Entry 5O61 (electron microscopy, 3.31 A resolution); this record covers chains BA and BL of the 57 polymer chains in the assembly.

# Chain BA
Molecule: 16S rRNA
Source organism: Mycobacterium smegmatis str. MC2 155
Sequence (1528 nucleotides; numbered 1 to 1528; the number before each row is that of its first residue):
     1 UUUUUGUUUGGAGAGUUUGAUCCUGGCUCAGGACGAACGCUGGCGGCGUG
    51 CUUAACACAUGCAAGUCGAACGGAAAGGCCCUUUCGGGGGUACUCGAGUG
   101 GCGAACGGGUGAGUAACACGUGGGUGAUCUGCCCUGCACUUUGGGAUAAG
   151 CCUGGGAAACUGGGUCUAAUACCGAAUACACCCUGCUGGUCGCAUGGCCU
   201 GGUAGGGGAAAGCUUUUGCGGUGUGGGAUGGGCCCGCGGCCUAUCAGCUU
   251 GUUGGUGGGGUGAUGGCCUACCAAGGCGACGACGGGUAGCCGGCCUGAGA
   301 GGGUGACCGGCCACACUGGGACUGAGAUACGGCCCAGACUCCUACGGGAG
   351 GCAGCAGUGGGGAAUAUUGCACAAUGGGCGCAAGCCUGAUGCAGCGACGC
   401 CGCGUGAGGGAUGACGGCCUUCGGGUUGUAAACCUCUUUCAGCACAGACG
   451 AAGCGCAAGUGACGGUAUGUGCAGAAGAAGGACCGGCCAACUACGUGCCA
   501 GCAGCCGCGGUAAUACGUAGGGUCCGAGCGUUGUCCGGAAUUACUGGGCG
   551 UAAAGAGCUCGUAGGUGGUUUGUCGCGUUGUUCGUGAAAACUCACAGCUU
   601 AACUGUGGGCGUGCGGGCGAUACGGGCAGACUAGAGUACUGCAGGGGAGA
   651 CUGGAAUUCCUGGUGUAGCGGUGGAAUGCGCAGAUAUCAGGAGGAACACC
   701 GGUGGCGAAGGCGGGUCUCUGGGCAGUAACUGACGCUGAGGAGCGAAAGC
   751 GUGGGGAGCGAACAGGAUUAGAUACCCUGGUAGUCCACGCCGUAAACGGU
   801 GGGUACUAGGUGUGGGUUUCCUUCCUUGGGAUCCGUGCCGUAGCUAACGC
   851 AUUAAGUACCCCGCCUGGGGAGUACGGCCGCAAGGCUAAAACUCAAAGGA
   901 AUUGACGGGGGCCCGCACAAGCGGCGGAGCAUGUGGAUUAAUUCGAUGCA
   951 ACGCGAAGAACCUUACCUGGGUUUGACAUGCACAGGACGCCGGCAGAGAU
  1001 GUCGGUUCCCUUGUGGCCUGUGUGCAGGUGGUGCAUGGCUGUCGUCAGCU
  1051 CGUGUCGUGAGAUGUUGGGUUAAGUCCCGCAACGAGCGCAACCCUUGUCU
  1101 CAUGUUGCCAGCACGUUAUGGUGGGGACUCGUGAGAGACUGCCGGGGUCA
  1151 ACUCGGAGGAAGGUGGGGAUGACGUCAAGUCAUCAUGCCCCUUAUGUCCA
  1201 GGGCUUCACACAUGCUACAAUGGCCGGUACAAAGGGCUGCGAUGCCGUGA
  1251 GGUGGAGCGAAUCCUUUCAAAGCCGGUCUCAGUUCGGAUCGGGGUCUGCA
  1301 ACUCGACCCCGUGAAGUCGGAGUCGCUAGUAAUCGCAGAUCAGCAACGCU
  1351 GCGGUGAAUACGUUCCCGGGCCUUGUACACACCGCCCGUCACGUCAUGAA
  1401 AGUCGGUAACACCCGAAGCCGGUGGCCUAACCCUUGUGGAGGGAGCCGUC
  1451 GAAGGUGGGAUCGGCGAUUGGGACGAAGUCGUAACAAGGUAGCCGUACCG
  1501 GAAGGUGCGGCUGGAUCACCUCCUUUCU
Disordered / not traced: 1-6, 1518-1528
Ion coordination: Mg2+ site 1 near U9 (its only coordinating residue here); Mg2+ site 2: U16, G25, G26; Mg2+ site 3 near U17 (its only coordinating residue here); Mg2+ site 4 near G25 (its only coordinating residue here); Mg2+ site 5 near A37 (its only coordinating residue here); Mg2+ site 6 near G42 (its only coordinating residue here); Mg2+ site 7: G48, G396; Mg2+ site 8: U52, G111; Mg2+ site 9 near U52 (its only coordinating residue here); Mg2+ site 10 near A57 (its only coordinating residue here); Mg2+ site 11 near U60 (its only coordinating residue here); Mg2+ site 12: C62, U387; 121 more Mg2+ sites not listed

# Chain BL
Molecule: 30S ribosomal protein S12
Source organism: Mycobacterium smegmatis str. MC2 155
UniProtKB: A0QS96 (RS12_MYCS2); residue numbers follow UniProt; this construct covers 1-124
Chain sequence (124 residues; numbered 1 to 124; the number before each row is that of its first residue):
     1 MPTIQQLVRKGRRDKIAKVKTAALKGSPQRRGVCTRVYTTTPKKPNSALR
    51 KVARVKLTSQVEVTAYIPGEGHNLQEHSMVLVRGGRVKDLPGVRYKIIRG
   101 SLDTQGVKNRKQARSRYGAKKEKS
Disordered / not traced: 1, 124
Swiss-Prot annotation at these positions:
  - modified residue: Asp89 (3-methylthioaspartic acid)

# How chain BA and chain BL interact
Residue-residue contacts (114):
  G26(BA) - Lys15(BL)  salt bridge to the phosphate
  U28(BA) - Lys20(BL)  salt bridge to the phosphate
  A37(BA) - Gln29(BL)  hydrogen bond to the sugar
  C38(BA) - Gln29(BL)  sugar contact
  C38(BA) - Ile98(BL)  sugar contact
  C38(BA) - Ser101(BL)  hydrogen bond to the phosphate
  G39(BA) - Gly100(BL)  sugar contact
  G39(BA) - Ser101(BL)  sugar contact
  G39(BA) - Ser115(BL)  hydrogen bond to the sugar
  G39(BA) - Gly118(BL)  sugar contact
  C40(BA) - Arg114(BL)  hydrogen bond to the sugar
  C40(BA) - Ser115(BL)  sugar contact
  C40(BA) - Gly118(BL)  phosphate contact
  C40(BA) - Ala119(BL)  sugar contact
  C40(BA) - Lys120(BL)  salt bridge to the phosphate
  C40(BA) - Lys121(BL)  phosphate contact
  U41(BA) - Lys120(BL)  salt bridge to the phosphate
  U41(BA) - Lys121(BL)  hydrogen bond to the phosphate
  U242(BA) - Arg13(BL)  salt bridge to the phosphate
  G362(BA) - Arg31(BL)  salt bridge to the phosphate
  G362(BA) - Thr58(BL)  phosphate contact
  A363(BA) - Ser27(BL)  hydrogen bond to the base
  A363(BA) - Pro28(BL)  base contact
  A363(BA) - Gln29(BL)  sugar contact
  A363(BA) - Arg30(BL)  salt bridge to the phosphate
  A363(BA) - Arg31(BL)  salt bridge to the phosphate
  A363(BA) - Thr58(BL)  hydrogen bond to the phosphate
  G480(BA) - Lys121(BL)  hydrogen bond to the phosphate
  G481(BA) - Arg114(BL)  salt bridge to the phosphate
  G481(BA) - Ser115(BL)  phosphate contact
  G481(BA) - Lys121(BL)  salt bridge to the phosphate
  A482(BA) - Ala113(BL)  phosphate contact
  A482(BA) - Arg114(BL)  hydrogen bond to the phosphate
  A482(BA) - Ser115(BL)  hydrogen bond to the phosphate
  C483(BA) - Ala113(BL)  phosphate contact
  C483(BA) - Arg116(BL)  salt bridge to the phosphate
  C498(BA) - Ser47(BL)  hydrogen bond to the base
  C499(BA) - Ser47(BL)  hydrogen bond to the phosphate
  A500(BA) - Ala48(BL)  phosphate contact
  A500(BA) - Leu49(BL)  hydrogen bond to the phosphate
  A500(BA) - Glu70(BL)  sugar contact
  G501(BA) - Arg50(BL)  hydrogen bond to the base
  G501(BA) - Lys51(BL)  salt bridge to the phosphate
  G501(BA) - Gly69(BL)  sugar contact
  G501(BA) - Glu70(BL)  phosphate contact
  C502(BA) - Arg50(BL)  base contact
  C502(BA) - Tyr66(BL)  hydrogen bond to the phosphate
  C502(BA) - Pro68(BL)  phosphate contact
  C502(BA) - Gly69(BL)  hydrogen bond to the phosphate
  C502(BA) - Asp89(BL)  base contact
  C502(BA) - Tyr117(BL)  hydrogen bond to the phosphate
  A503(BA) - Arg50(BL)  base contact
  A503(BA) - Lys88(BL)  base contact
  A503(BA) - Asp89(BL)  base contact
  A503(BA) - Arg116(BL)  salt bridge to the phosphate
  C505(BA) - Arg86(BL)  phosphate contact
  C505(BA) - Lys88(BL)  sugar contact
  G507(BA) - Asn46(BL)  hydrogen bond to the base
  G507(BA) - Asp89(BL)  base contact
  C508(BA) - Asn46(BL)  hydrogen bond to the base
  G509(BA) - Asn46(BL)  hydrogen bond to the base
  G509(BA) - Ser47(BL)  hydrogen bond to the base
  G517(BA) - Arg110(BL)  salt bridge to the phosphate
  U518(BA) - Arg110(BL)  phosphate contact
  U518(BA) - Lys111(BL)  hydrogen bond to the phosphate
  U518(BA) - Gln112(BL)  hydrogen bond to the phosphate
  A519(BA) - Lys111(BL)  phosphate contact
  A519(BA) - Gln112(BL)  hydrogen bond to the phosphate
  U531(BA) - Arg83(BL)  hydrogen bond to the sugar
  U532(BA) - Pro28(BL)  hydrogen bond to the sugar
  U532(BA) - Arg83(BL)  sugar contact
  U532(BA) - Gly84(BL)  sugar contact
  G533(BA) - Thr21(BL)  phosphate contact
  G533(BA) - Gly26(BL)  sugar contact
  G533(BA) - Pro28(BL)  sugar contact
  U534(BA) - Lys20(BL)  phosphate contact
  U541(BA) - Lys15(BL)  hydrogen bond to the base
  U542(BA) - Arg12(BL)  base contact
  U542(BA) - Arg13(BL)  hydrogen bond to the base
  U542(BA) - Asp14(BL)  sugar contact
  U542(BA) - Lys15(BL)  base contact
  A543(BA) - Arg12(BL)  base contact
  C544(BA) - Leu7(BL)  phosphate contact
  C544(BA) - Arg12(BL)  salt bridge to the phosphate
  G547(BA) - Pro2(BL)  base contact
  G547(BA) - Arg12(BL)  hydrogen bond to the base
  G548(BA) - Pro2(BL)  base contact
  G565(BA) - Gln5(BL)  sugar contact
  A739(BA) - Arg9(BL)  sugar contact
  C862(BA) - Thr3(BL)  hydrogen bond to the phosphate
  C862(BA) - Gln5(BL)  phosphate contact
  C862(BA) - Gln6(BL)  phosphate contact
  C862(BA) - Arg9(BL)  salt bridge to the phosphate
  G863(BA) - Gln6(BL)  hydrogen bond to the phosphate
  G863(BA) - Arg9(BL)  salt bridge to the phosphate
  G863(BA) - Lys10(BL)  salt bridge to the phosphate
  C864(BA) - Pro2(BL)  base contact
  C864(BA) - Gln6(BL)  base contact
  C864(BA) - Lys10(BL)  salt bridge to the phosphate
  U866(BA) - Arg12(BL)  base contact
  U866(BA) - Lys15(BL)  sugar contact
  G867(BA) - Lys15(BL)  salt bridge to the phosphate
  A890(BA) - Ile16(BL)  phosphate contact
  A890(BA) - Lys18(BL)  salt bridge to the phosphate
  A891(BA) - Lys18(BL)  salt bridge to the phosphate
  U893(BA) - Gly92(BL)  phosphate contact
  U893(BA) - Arg94(BL)  salt bridge to the phosphate
  C894(BA) - Lys43(BL)  phosphate contact
  C894(BA) - Arg86(BL)  salt bridge to the phosphate
  C894(BA) - Pro91(BL)  phosphate contact
  A895(BA) - Lys88(BL)  salt bridge to the phosphate
  C1474(BA) - Lys43(BL)  hydrogen bond to the phosphate
  G1475(BA) - Lys43(BL)  salt bridge to the phosphate
  A1476(BA) - Lys44(BL)  phosphate contact
Other interface residues (no listed pair), chain BA (60 interface residues in all): A36, G504, C506, G530, G564, C861, C865, A1396
Other interface residues (no listed pair), chain BL (64 interface residues in all): Arg54, Gly71, Leu81, Gly85, Lys96, Arg99, Asn109

# In short
60 residues of chain BA and 64 residues of chain BL are in contact, with 32 hydrogen bonds and 26 salt
bridges. Among the polar pairs are A363(BA)-Ser27(BL), C498(BA)-Ser47(BL) and G501(BA)-Arg50(BL). The Mg2+
site 2 is built by U16(BA), G25(BA) and G26(BA).
Here chain BA is 16S rRNA and chain BL is 30S ribosomal protein S12, both from Mycobacterium smegmatis str.
MC2 155. Entry 5O61 (The complete structure of the Mycobacterium smegmatis 70S ribosome) was determined by
electron microscopy together with 5O5J and 5O60 from the same study.
